Entry 5D5V (X-ray diffraction, 2.55 A resolution); this record covers chains B and A of the 4 polymer chains in the assembly.

Chain B:
Name: Heat shock factor protein 1
From: Homo sapiens
Notes: fragment: dna binding domain
Reference sequence: Q00613 (HSF1_HUMAN); residue numbers follow UniProt; this construct covers 1-120
Amino-acid sequence (131 residues; each row starts with the number of its first residue; numbers below 1 keep their minus sign (Gly-10 is residue -10)):
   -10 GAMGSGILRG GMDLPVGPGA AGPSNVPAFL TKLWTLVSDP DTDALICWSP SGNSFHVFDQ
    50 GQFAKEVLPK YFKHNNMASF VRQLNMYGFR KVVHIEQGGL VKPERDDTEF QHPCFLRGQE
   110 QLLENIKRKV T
Not modelled in the structure: -10 to 13, 84-94
Differences from the reference sequence: expression tag (-10 to 0)
Metal / ion sites: Mg2+: Leu25, Val26, Asp28, Thr31, Asp32, Ile35
Curated features (UniProtKB/Swiss-Prot):
  - modified residue: Met1 (N-acetylmethionine), Lys80 (N6-acetyllysine), Lys91 (N6-acetyllysine), Lys118 (N6-acetyllysine)
  - cross-link: Lys91 (Glycyl lysine isopeptide (Lys-Gly) (interchain with G-Cter in SUMO2))
  - mutagenesis: Leu22 (L22A: Inhibits HSE DNA-binding activity and transcriptional activation), Lys80 (K80Q: Loss of nuclear stress bodies localization. Loss of DNA-binding and transcriptional activities upon heat shock. No change in homotrimerization upon heat shock ...), Lys91 (K91R: No effect on sumoylation), Lys118 (K118Q: Loss of nuclear stress bodies localization. No change in protein abundance; K118R: No change in nuclear stress bodies localization), Thr120 (T120A: No effect on binding HSE nor on transcriptional activity)

Chain A:
Molecule: 12-nt DNA strand
Sequence (12 nucleotides; each row starts with the number of its first residue):
     1 CGGAATGGAA TG

How chain B and chain A interact:
Residue-residue contacts - 11 pairs, chain B then chain A:
  Arg71(B) - DG7(A)  hydrogen bond to the base
  Arg71(B) - DG8(A)  hydrogen bond to the base
  Asn74(B) - DT6(A)  hydrogen bond to the phosphate
  Asn74(B) - DG7(A)  phosphate contact
  Arg79(B) - DT6(A)  phosphate contact
  Arg79(B) - DG7(A)  salt bridge to the phosphate
  Lys80(B) - DA5(A)  salt bridge to the phosphate
  Lys80(B) - DT6(A)  hydrogen bond to the phosphate
  Phe99(B) - DT6(A)  phosphate contact
  Lys118(B) - DG7(A)  salt bridge to the phosphate
  Thr120(B) - DG8(A)  hydrogen bond to the phosphate
Also at the interface, not in a pair above, chain B (9 interface residues in all): Val70, Met75
Also at the interface, not in a pair above, chain A (5 interface residues in all): DA9

In short:
The interface between chain B and chain A involves 9 residues on one side and 5 on the other, with 5 hydrogen
bonds and 3 salt bridges. Polar contacts include Arg71(B)-DG7(A), Arg71(B)-DG8(A) and Asn74(B)-DT6(A). From
UniProt: 5 mutagenesis sites on chain B.
Chain B is Heat shock factor protein 1 (Homo sapiens) and chain A is a 12-nt DNA strand; the structure,
Crystal structure of human Hsf1 with Satellite III repeat DNA, was determined by X-ray diffraction (same
publication as 5D5U, 5D5W and 5D5X).
